4OZO - chains A and B; structure by X-ray diffraction, 2.60 A resolution.

== Chain A (and B) ==
Name: Putative lipoprotein
Source organism: Bacteroides thetaiotaomicron
Notes: EC 3.2.1.111; chain B of this document is another copy of the same molecule, construct and numbering; everything in this record applies to it too
UniProtKB: Q8A5P6 (Q8A5P6_BACTN); residue numbers follow UniProt; this construct covers 26-483
Chain sequence (469 residues; numbered 23 to 491; the number before each row is that of its first residue):
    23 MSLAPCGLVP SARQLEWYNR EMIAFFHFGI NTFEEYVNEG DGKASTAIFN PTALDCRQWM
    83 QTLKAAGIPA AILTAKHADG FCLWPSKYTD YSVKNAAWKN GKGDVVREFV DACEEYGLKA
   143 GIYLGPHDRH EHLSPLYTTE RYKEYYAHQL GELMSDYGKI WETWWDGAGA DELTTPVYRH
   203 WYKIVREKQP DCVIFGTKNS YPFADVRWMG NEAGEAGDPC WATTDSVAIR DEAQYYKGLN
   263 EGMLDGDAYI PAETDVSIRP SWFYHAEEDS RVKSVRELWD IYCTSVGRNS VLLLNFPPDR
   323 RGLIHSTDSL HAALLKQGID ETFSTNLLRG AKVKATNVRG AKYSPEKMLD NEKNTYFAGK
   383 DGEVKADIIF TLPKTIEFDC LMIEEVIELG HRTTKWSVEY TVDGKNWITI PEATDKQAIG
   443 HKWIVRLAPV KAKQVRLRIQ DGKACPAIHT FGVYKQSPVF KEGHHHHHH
Unresolved in the structure: 23, 483-491
Differences from the reference sequence: expression tag (23-25, 484-491)
Residues lining bound ligands: 2-nitrophenyl 1-thio-galactoside (OTN; 2-nitrophenyl 1-thio-beta-D-galactopyranoside): Trp186, Asp188, Gly189, Ala190, Phe217, Thr219, Lys220, Trp230, Glu234, Glu254, Asp277

== How chain A and chain B interact ==
Contacting residue pairs (19):
  Gln80(A) - Ser328(B)  hydrogen bond
  Asp321(A) - Arg323(B)  salt bridge
  Arg323(A) - Tyr286(B)  hydrogen bond
  Arg323(A) - Asp291(B)  salt bridge
  Arg323(A) - Asp321(B)  salt bridge
  Arg323(A) - Arg323(B)
  Arg323(A) - His327(B)
  Leu325(A) - His327(B)
  Ile326(A) - Ser328(B)  hydrogen bond (backbone-side chain)
  Ser328(A) - Ser328(B)
  Ser328(A) - Ser331(B)
  Leu332(A) - Leu332(B)  hydrophobic
  Leu332(A) - Ala335(B)  hydrophobic
  Leu332(A) - Leu336(B)  hydrophobic
  Leu336(A) - Gln339(B)
  Gln339(A) - Gln339(B)
  Gln339(A) - Glu343(B)  hydrogen bond
  Gln339(A) - Val481(B)
  Glu343(A) - Glu343(B)
Interface residues without a listed pair, chain A (14 interface residues in all): Gln83, His327, Ser331, Val481
Interface residues without a listed pair, chain B (15 interface residues in all): Thr329, Ser479

== In short ==
Chain A and chain B form an interface of 14 and 15 residues respectively, with 4 hydrogen bonds and 3 salt
bridges. Polar pairs include Asp321(A)-Arg323(B), Arg323(A)-Asp291(B) and Gln80(A)-Ser328(B). Ligands of chain
A: 2-nitrophenyl 1-thio-galactoside.
Both chains are Putative lipoprotein (Bacteroides thetaiotaomicron). Entry 4OZO (Crystal structure of an
a-L-fucosidase GH29 from Bacteroides thetaiotaomicron (BT2192) in complex with oNPTG) was determined by X-ray
diffraction, deposited together with 4OUE.
